PDB entry 3PHM | X-ray diffraction, 2.10 A resolution | chain A

Chain A:
Molecule: Protein (PEPTIDYLGLYCINE alpha-hydroxylating monooxygenase)
From: Rattus norvegicus
Notes: EC 1.14.17.3
Reference sequence: P14925 (AMD_RAT); residue numbers follow UniProt; this construct covers 45-354
Sequence (310 residues; each row starts with the number of its first residue):
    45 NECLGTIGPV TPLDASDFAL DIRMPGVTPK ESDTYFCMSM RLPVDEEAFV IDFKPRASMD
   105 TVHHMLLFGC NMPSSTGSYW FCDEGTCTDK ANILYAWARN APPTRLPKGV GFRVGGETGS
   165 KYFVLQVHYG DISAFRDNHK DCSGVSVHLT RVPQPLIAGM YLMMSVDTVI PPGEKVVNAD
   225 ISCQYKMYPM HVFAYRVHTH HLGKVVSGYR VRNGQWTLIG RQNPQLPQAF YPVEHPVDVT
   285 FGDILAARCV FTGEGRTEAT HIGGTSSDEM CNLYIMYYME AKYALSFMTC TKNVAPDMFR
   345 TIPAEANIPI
Cystine bridges: C47-C186, C81-C126, C114-C131, C227-C334, C293-C315
Bound ions: Cu ion site 1: H107, H108, H172; Ni2+: H235, H305 (together with azide ion, glycerol); Cu ion site 2: H242, H244, M314

In short:
H107, H108 and H172 form the Cu ion site 1. H235 and H305 coordinate Ni2+.
Chain A is Protein (PEPTIDYLGLYCINE alpha-hydroxylating monooxygenase) (Rattus norvegicus); the structure,
Reduced (cu+) peptidylglycine alpha-hydroxylating monooxygenase (phm), was determined by X-ray diffraction
(same publication as 1OPM).
